Entry 4DSO (X-ray diffraction, 1.85 A resolution); this record covers chain A.

[Chain A]
Molecule: GTPase KRas, isoform 2B
From: Homo sapiens
Notes: EC 3.6.-.-
Reference sequence: P01116 (RASK_HUMAN); numbering as in UniProt (aligned over 2-188)
Chain sequence (189 residues; numbered 0 to 188; the number before each row is that of its first residue; numbering starts at 0):
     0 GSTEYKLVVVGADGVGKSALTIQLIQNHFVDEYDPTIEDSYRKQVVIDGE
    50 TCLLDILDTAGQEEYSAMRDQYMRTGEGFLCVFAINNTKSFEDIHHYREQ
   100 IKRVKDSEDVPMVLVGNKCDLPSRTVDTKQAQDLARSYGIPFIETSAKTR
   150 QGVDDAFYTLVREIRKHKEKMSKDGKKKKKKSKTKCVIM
Unresolved in the structure: 0, 181-188
Differences from the reference sequence: expression tag (0-1); engineered mutation Asp12 (Gly in P01116)
UniProt features mapped onto this chain:
  - motif: Tyr32 to Tyr40 (Effector region)
  - binding site (GTP): Gly10, Ala11, Gly13 to Ala18, Val29 to Thr35, Ala59, Gly60, Asn116 to Asp119
  - modified residue: Thr2 (N-acetylthreonine), Lys104 (N6-acetyllysine)
  - lipidation (N6-palmitoyl lysine): Lys182, Lys184
  - glycosylation: Thr35 (Microbial infection: O-linked (Glc) threonine)
  - natural variant: Lys5 (K5E: In NS3; K5N: In GASC), Gly10 (G10GG: In AML), Asp12 (G12D: In GASC, JMML and SFM; this construct carries the variant), Gly13 (G13D: In GASC, JMML and OES; G13R: In pylocytic astrocytoma), Val14 (V14I: In NS3), Leu19 (L19F: In OES), Gln22 (Q22E: In CFC2; Q22R: In NS3), Pro34 (P34L: In NS3; P34Q: In NS3; P34R: In CFC2), Ile36 (I36M: In NS3), Thr58 (T58I: In NS3), Ala59 (A59T: In GASC), Gly60 (G60R: In CFC2; G60S: In NS3), 5 further natural variant entries in UniProt
  - mutagenesis: Asp38 (D38A: Decreased interaction with MAPKAP1/SIN1), Tyr40 (Y40A: Decreased interaction with MAPKAP1/SIN1), Gln61 (Q61L: Promotes GTP binding)
Bound ions: Mg2+: Ser17, Thr35 (together with GTP-gamma-S)
Residues lining bound ligands:
  - benzamidine (BEN): Lys5, Leu6, Val7, Ser39, Arg41, Asp54, Ile55, Leu56, Thr74
  - GTP-gamma-S: Ala11, Asp12, Gly13, Val14, Gly15, Lys16, Ser17, Ala18, Phe28, Val29, Asp30, Glu31, Tyr32, Asp33, Pro34, Thr35, Asp57, Thr58, Ala59, Gly60, Gln61, Asn116, Lys117, Asp119, Leu120, Ser145, Ala146, Lys147
From the paper describing this entry:
  - binding site for benzamidine: Lys5, Leu6, Val7, Asp54, Ile55, Leu56, Thr74
  - mutagenesis - R41S (2.5-fold): decreased catalytic activity on SOS

[Overview]
Bound to chain A: GTP-gamma-S and benzamidine. Ser17 and Thr35 form the Mg2+ site. UniProt lists 21
GTP-binding residues and 3 mutagenesis sites. The paper reports a binding site for benzamidine at Lys5, Leu6
and Val7 among others; R41S reduces catalytic activity on SOS.
Chain A is GTPase KRas, isoform 2B (Homo sapiens); the structure, Small-molecule ligands bind to a distinct
pocket in Ras and inhibit SOS-mediated nucleotide exchange activity, was determined by X-ray diffraction (same
publication as 4DSN, 4DST and 4DSU).
